Entry 1I06 (X-ray diffraction, 1.90 A resolution); this record covers chain A.

== Chain A ==
Molecule: Major urinary protein I
Source organism: Mus musculus
UniProt: P02762 (MUP6_MOUSE); residues 1-180 here = UniProt positions 1-180
Chain sequence (180 residues; numbered 1 to 180; the number before each row is that of its first residue):
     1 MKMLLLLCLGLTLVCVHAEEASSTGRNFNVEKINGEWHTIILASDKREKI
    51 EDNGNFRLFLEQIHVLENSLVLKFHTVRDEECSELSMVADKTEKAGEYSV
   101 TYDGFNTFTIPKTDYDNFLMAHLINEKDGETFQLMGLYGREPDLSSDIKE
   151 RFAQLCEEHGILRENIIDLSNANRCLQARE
Not modelled in the structure: 1-18, 175-180
Bound ions: Cd2+ site 1: Glu36, Glu157; Cd2+ site 2: Glu61, Glu84; Cd2+ site 3: Asp79, Glu126; Cd2+ site 4: Glu80, His122, Gln133, His159
Residues lining bound ligands: 2-(sec-butyl)thiazole (TZL): Phe56, Leu58, Leu72, Phe74, Met87, Val100, Phe108, Ala121, Leu123, Leu134, Tyr138
Reported in the primary citation:
  - binding site for 2-(sec-butyl)thiazole: Phe56, Leu58, Leu72, Phe74, Met87, Val100, Phe108, Ala121, Leu123, Leu134, Tyr138
  - contacts within the chain: Phe56-Tyr102 (hydrophobic contact), Leu58-Tyr102 (hydrophobic contact), Met87-Tyr102 (hydrophobic contact)
  - Cd2+ coordination: Glu80

== Summary ==
Chain A binds 2-(sec-butyl)thiazole. Glu36 and Glu157 form the Cd2+ site 1. The Cd2+ site 2 is built by Glu61
and Glu84. From the paper: a binding site for 2-(sec-butyl)thiazole at Phe56, Leu58 and Leu72 among others;
Cd2+ coordination by Glu80.
Chain A is Major urinary protein I (Mus musculus); the structure, Crystal structure of mouse major urinary
protein (mup-I) complexed with sec-butyl-thiazoline, was determined by X-ray diffraction (same publication as
1I04 and 1I05).
